Entry 8Q3E (X-ray diffraction, 2.17 A resolution); this record covers chains GGG and III of the 11 polymer chains in the assembly.

[Chain GGG]
Protein: Histone H2A type 1-B/E
From: Homo sapiens
Reference sequence: P04908 (H2A1B_HUMAN); residues 13-119 here correspond to UniProt positions 14-120 (UniProt number = residue number + 1)
Amino-acid sequence (107 residues; numbered 13 to 119; the number before each row is that of its first residue):
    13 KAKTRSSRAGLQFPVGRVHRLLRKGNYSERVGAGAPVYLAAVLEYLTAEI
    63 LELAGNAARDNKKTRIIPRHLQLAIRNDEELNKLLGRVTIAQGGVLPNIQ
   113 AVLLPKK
UniProt features mapped onto this chain:
  - modified residue: Lys13 (N6-(beta-hydroxybutyryl)lysine), Lys36 (N6-(2-hydroxyisobutyryl)lysine), Lys74 (N6-(2-hydroxyisobutyryl)lysine), Lys75 (N6-(2-hydroxyisobutyryl)lysine), Lys95 (N6-(2-hydroxyisobutyryl)lysine), Gln104 (N5-methylglutamine), Lys118 (N6-(2-hydroxyisobutyryl)lysine), Lys119 (N6-crotonyllysine)
  - cross-link (Glycyl lysine isopeptide (Lys-Gly)): Lys13 (interchain with G-Cter in ubiquitin), Lys15 (interchain with G-Cter in ubiquitin), Lys119 (interchain with G-Cter in ubiquitin)

[Chain III]
Molecule: 145-nt DNA strand
From: Homo sapiens
Sequence (145 nucleotides; numbered -72 to 72; the number before each row is that of its first residue; numbers below 1 keep their minus sign (DA-72 is residue -72)):
   -72 ATCAATATCCACCTGCAGATACTACCAAAAGTGTATTTGGAAACTGCTCC
   -22 ATCAAAAGGCATGTTCAGCTGAATCAGCTGAACATGCCTTTTGATGGAGC
    28 AGTTTCCAAATACACTTTTGGTAGTATCTGCAGGTGGATATTGAT

[Chain GGG / chain III interface]
Pairs across the interface (16; chain GGG residue first):
  Thr16(GGG) with DG47(III), sugar contact
  Arg29(GGG) with DG48(III), hydrogen bond to the phosphate; DT49(III), salt bridge to the phosphate
  Arg35(GGG) with DA39(III), salt bridge to the phosphate
  Arg42(GGG) with DT38(III), hydrogen bond to the sugar; DA39(III), phosphate contact
  Val43(GGG) with DT38(III), sugar contact; DA39(III), hydrogen bond to the phosphate
  Gly44(GGG) with DT38(III), phosphate contact
  Ala45(GGG) with DT38(III), hydrogen bond to the phosphate
  Lys75(GGG) with DC58(III), phosphate contact; DA59(III), salt bridge to the phosphate
  Thr76(GGG) with DG57(III), hydrogen bond to the phosphate; DC58(III), hydrogen bond to the phosphate
  Arg77(GGG) with DG57(III), hydrogen bond to the sugar; DC58(III), hydrogen bond to the phosphate
Other interface residues (no listed pair), chain GGG (16 interface residues in all): Lys13, Ala14, Pro26, His31, Glu41, Lys74
Other interface residues (no listed pair), chain III (11 interface residues in all): DA37, DT45, DT46

[Summary]
The interface between chain GGG and chain III involves 16 residues on one side and 11 on the other; the
contacts include 8 hydrogen bonds and 3 salt bridges. Polar contacts include Arg42(GGG)-DT38(III),
Arg77(GGG)-DG57(III) and Arg29(GGG)-DG48(III).
Chain GGG is Histone H2A type 1-B/E and chain III is a 145-nt DNA strand, both from Homo sapiens; the
structure, High Resolution Structure of Nucleosome Core with Bound Foamy Virus GAG Peptide, was determined by
X-ray diffraction (same publication as 8Q36, 8Q3M and 8Q3X).
